Entry 6XR8 (electron microscopy, 2.90 A resolution); this record covers chains B and C of the 3 polymer chains in the assembly.

[Chain B (and C)]
Molecule: Spike glycoprotein
Source organism: Severe acute respiratory syndrome coronavirus 2
Notes: chain C of this document is another copy of the same molecule, construct and numbering; everything in this record applies to it too
UniProt: P0DTC2 (SPIKE_SARS2); residues 1-1273 here = UniProt positions 1-1273
Sequence (1310 residues; row label = number of the first residue in the row):
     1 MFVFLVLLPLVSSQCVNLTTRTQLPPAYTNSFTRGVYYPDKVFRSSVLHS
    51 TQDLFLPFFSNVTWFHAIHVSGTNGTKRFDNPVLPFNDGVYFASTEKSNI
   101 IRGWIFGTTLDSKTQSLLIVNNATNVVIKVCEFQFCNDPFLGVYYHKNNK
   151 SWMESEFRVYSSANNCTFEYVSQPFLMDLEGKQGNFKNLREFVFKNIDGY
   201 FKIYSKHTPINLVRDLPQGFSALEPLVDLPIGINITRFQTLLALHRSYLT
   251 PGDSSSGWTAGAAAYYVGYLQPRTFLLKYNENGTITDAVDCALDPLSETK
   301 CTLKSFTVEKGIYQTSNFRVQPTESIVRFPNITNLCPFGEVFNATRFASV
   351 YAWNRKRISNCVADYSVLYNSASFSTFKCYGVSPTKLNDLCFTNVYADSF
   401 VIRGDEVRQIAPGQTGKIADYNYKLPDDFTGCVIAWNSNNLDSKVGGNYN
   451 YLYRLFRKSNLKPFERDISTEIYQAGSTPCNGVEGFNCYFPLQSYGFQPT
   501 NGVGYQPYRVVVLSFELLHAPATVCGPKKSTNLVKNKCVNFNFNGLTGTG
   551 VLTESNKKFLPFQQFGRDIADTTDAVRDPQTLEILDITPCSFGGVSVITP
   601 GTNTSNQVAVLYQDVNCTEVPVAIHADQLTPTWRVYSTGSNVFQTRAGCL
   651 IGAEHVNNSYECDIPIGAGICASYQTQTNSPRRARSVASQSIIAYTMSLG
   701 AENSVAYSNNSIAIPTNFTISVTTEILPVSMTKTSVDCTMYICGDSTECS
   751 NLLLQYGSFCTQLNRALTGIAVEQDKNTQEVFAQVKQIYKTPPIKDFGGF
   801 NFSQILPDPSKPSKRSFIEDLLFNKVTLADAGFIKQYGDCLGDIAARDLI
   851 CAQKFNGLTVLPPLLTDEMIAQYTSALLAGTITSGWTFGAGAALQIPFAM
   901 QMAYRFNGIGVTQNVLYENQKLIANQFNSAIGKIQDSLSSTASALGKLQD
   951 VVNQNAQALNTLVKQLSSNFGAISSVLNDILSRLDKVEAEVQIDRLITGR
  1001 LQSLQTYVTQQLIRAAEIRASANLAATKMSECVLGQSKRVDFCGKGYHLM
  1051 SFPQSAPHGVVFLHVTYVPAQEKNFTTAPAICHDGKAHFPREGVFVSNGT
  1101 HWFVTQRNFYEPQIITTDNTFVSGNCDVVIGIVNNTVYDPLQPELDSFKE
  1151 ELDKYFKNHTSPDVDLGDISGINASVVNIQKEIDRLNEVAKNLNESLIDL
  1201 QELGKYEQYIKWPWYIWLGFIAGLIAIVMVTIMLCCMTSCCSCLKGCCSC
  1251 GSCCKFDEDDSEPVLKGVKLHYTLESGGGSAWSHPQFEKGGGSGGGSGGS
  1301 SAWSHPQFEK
Disordered / not traced: 1-13, 70-76, 245-253, 619-632, 677-688, 1163-1310
Sequence notes: expression tag (1274-1310)
Swiss-Prot annotation at these positions:
  - region: Asn280 to Cys301 (Putative superantigen), Arg403 to Asp405 (Integrin-binding motif), Asn448 to Phe456 (Immunodominant HLA epitope recognized by the CD8+), Pro681 to Ala684 (Putative superantigen), Ser816 to Tyr837 (Fusion peptide 1), Lys835 to Phe855 (Fusion peptide 2), Asp1163 to Glu1202 (Heptad repeat 2)
  - motif: Met1237 to Cys1241 (Binding to host endocytosis trafficking protein SNX27), Asp1257 to Glu1262 (Diacidic ER export motif (host COPII)), Ser1261 to Gly1267 (Binding to host plasma membrane localising/FERM domain proteins), Lys1269 to Thr1273 (KxHxx, ER retrieval signal (COPI))
  - site (Cleavage): Arg685, Ser686, Arg815, Ser816
  - lipidation (S-palmitoyl cysteine): Cys1235, Cys1236, Cys1240, Cys1241, Cys1243, Cys1247, Cys1248, Cys1250, Cys1253, Cys1254
  - glycosylation: Asn17 (N-linked (GlcNAc...) (complex) asparagine), Asn61 (N-linked (GlcNAc...) (hybrid) asparagine), Asn74 (N-linked (GlcNAc...) (complex) asparagine), Asn122 (N-linked (GlcNAc...) (hybrid) asparagine), Asn149 (N-linked (GlcNAc...) (complex) asparagine), Asn165 (N-linked (GlcNAc...) (complex) asparagine), Asn234 (N-linked (GlcNAc...) (high mannose) asparagine), Asn282 (N-linked (GlcNAc...) (complex) asparagine), Thr323 (O-linked (GalNAc) threonine), Ser325 (O-linked (HexNAc...) serine), Asn331 (N-linked (GlcNAc...) (complex) asparagine), Asn343 (N-linked (GlcNAc...) (complex) asparagine), Asn603 (N-linked (GlcNAc...) (hybrid) asparagine), Asn616 (N-linked (GlcNAc...) (complex) asparagine), Asn657 (N-linked (GlcNAc...) (complex) asparagine), Thr676 (O-linked (GlcNAc...) threonine), Thr678 (O-linked (GlcNAc...) threonine), Asn709 (N-linked (GlcNAc...) (high mannose) asparagine), Asn717 (N-linked (GlcNAc...) (hybrid) asparagine), Asn801 (N-linked (GlcNAc...) (hybrid) asparagine) and 6 more in UniProt
  - natural variant: Leu5 (L5F: In strain: Iota/B.1.526), Ser13 (S13I: In strain: Epsilon/B.1.427/B.1.429), Leu18 (L18F: In strain: Beta/B.1.351, Gamma/P.1 and 1 more), Thr19 (T19I: In strain: Omicron/BQ.1.1, Omicron/XBB.1.5 and 1 more; T19R: In strain: Delta/B.1.617.2, Omicron/BA.2 and 4 more), Thr20 (T20N: In strain: Gamma/P.1), Leu24 to Ala27 (sequence variant, change not given here; In strain: Omicron/BA.2, Omicron/BA.2.12.1 and 6 more), Pro26 (P26S: In strain: Gamma/P.1), Gln52 (Q52H: In strain: Omicron/EG.5.1), Ala67 (A67V: In strain: Eta/B.1.525, Omicron/BA.1), His69 to Val70 (deletion: In strain: Alpha/B.1.1.7, Eta/B.1.525 and 5 more), Gly75 (G75V: In strain: Lambda/C.37), Thr76 (T76I: In strain: Lambda/C.37), 83 further natural variant entries in UniProt
  - mutagenesis: His69 to Val70 (Increased incorporation of cleaved spike into virions), Asn121 (N121Q: Partial loss of biliverdin affinity), Arg190 (R190K: Partial loss of biliverdin affinity), Asn234 (N234Q: Increased resistance to neutralizing antibodies), Asn331 (N331Q: Reduced viral infectivity), Asn343 (N343Q: Reduced viral infectivity), Leu452 (L452R: Increased resistance to neutralizing antibodies. Decreases HLA binding to NF9 epitope. Increased binding affinity to human ACE2), Tyr453 (Y453F: Decreased HLA binding to NF9 epitope. Increased binding affinity to human ACE2), Ala475 (A475V: Increased resistance to neutralizing antibodies), Val483 (V483A: Increased resistance to neutralizing antibodies), Glu484 (E484D: Increased replication in human TMEM106B overexpressing cells), Phe490 (F490L: Increased resistance to neutralizing antibodies and human covalescent sera neutralization), 17 further mutagenesis entries in UniProt
Cystine bridges: Cys15-Cys136, Cys131-Cys166, Cys291-Cys301, Cys336-Cys361, Cys379-Cys432, Cys391-Cys525, Cys480-Cys488, Cys538-Cys590, Cys617-Cys649, Cys662-Cys671, Cys738-Cys760, Cys743-Cys749, Cys840-Cys851, Cys1032-Cys1043, Cys1082-Cys1126
Covalent attachments: N-acetylglucosamine (NAG) linked to Asn17, Asn61, Asn122, Asn149, Asn234, Asn331, Asn343, Asn603, Asn616, Asn657, Asn709, Asn717, Asn801, Asn1074, Asn1098, Asn1158
From the paper describing this entry:
  - post-translational modification sites: Asn17
  - self-association interface (contacts with another copy of this molecule); pairs are residue here / residue on that copy: Asp428-Lys986
  - mutagenesis - K986P: decreased stability (proposed by the authors, not directly observed)

[How chain B and chain C interact]
Contacting residue pairs (257):
  Gln52(B) - Asn751(C)  hydrogen bond
  Gln52(B) - Leu754(C)
  Lys304(B) - Thr761(C)  hydrogen bond
  Gln314(B) - Ser735(C)
  Ser316(B) - Asp737(C)
  Asn317(B) - Asp737(C)  hydrogen bond (backbone-side chain)
  Asn317(B) - Met740(C)
  Asn317(B) - Gly857(C)
  Arg355(B) - Tyr200(C)
  Arg355(B) - Pro230(C)
  Val382(B) - Arg983(C)
  Ser383(B) - Arg983(C)  hydrogen bond (backbone-backbone)
  Ser383(B) - Leu984(C)
  Ser383(B) - Asp985(C)  hydrogen bond (side chain-backbone)
  Ser383(B) - Glu988(C)  hydrogen bond
  Thr385(B) - Asp985(C)
  Lys386(B) - Leu981(C)  hydrogen bond (side chain-backbone)
  Lys386(B) - Ser982(C)
  Lys386(B) - Arg983(C)
  Lys386(B) - Leu984(C)
  Leu390(B) - Ser982(C)
  Tyr396(B) - Tyr200(C)
  Tyr396(B) - Pro230(C)  hydrophobic
  Arg403(B) - Ser373(C)
  Asp405(B) - Ser373(C)  hydrogen bond
  Asp405(B) - Phe374(C)
  Arg408(B) - Phe374(C)  hydrogen bond (side chain-backbone)
  Arg408(B) - Ser375(C)
  Arg408(B) - Phe377(C)
  Gly413(B) - Pro384(C)
  Gly413(B) - Thr385(C)
  Gln414(B) - Pro384(C)
  Gln414(B) - Thr385(C)
  Thr415(B) - Tyr365(C)  hydrogen bond
  Thr415(B) - Tyr369(C)  hydrogen bond
  Thr415(B) - Pro384(C)
  Gly416(B) - Tyr369(C)  hydrogen bond (backbone-side chain)
  Lys417(B) - Tyr369(C)  hydrogen bond (side chain-backbone)
  Asp420(B) - Tyr369(C)  hydrogen bond
  Tyr421(B) - Ser366(C)  hydrogen bond
  Tyr421(B) - Tyr369(C)  hydrophobic
  Lys424(B) - Thr385(C)
  Pro426(B) - Asp198(C)
  Leu455(B) - Asn370(C)
  Lys462(B) - Asn234(C)  hydrogen bond
  Pro463(B) - Asp198(C)
  Pro463(B) - Gly199(C)
  Phe464(B) - Asp198(C)
  Phe464(B) - Gly199(C)
  Phe464(B) - Tyr200(C)  hydrophobic
  Phe464(B) - Gly232(C)
  Glu465(B) - Gly232(C)
  Glu465(B) - Asn234(C)
  Arg466(B) - Ile231(C)  hydrogen bond (side chain-backbone)
  Arg466(B) - Gly232(C)  hydrogen bond (backbone-backbone)
  Ile468(B) - Gln115(C)
  Ile468(B) - Asn165(C)
  Ser469(B) - Lys113(C)
  Glu471(B) - Lys113(C)
  Val503(B) - Val503(C)  hydrophobic
  Ser514(B) - Tyr200(C)  hydrogen bond
  Leu517(B) - Arg983(C)
  Leu518(B) - Asp979(C)
  Leu518(B) - Ser982(C)
  Leu518(B) - Arg983(C)
  His519(B) - Arg983(C)
  Ala520(B) - Lys41(C)
  Gly545(B) - Ser982(C)
  Leu546(B) - Asp979(C)
  Thr547(B) - Asn978(C)
  Thr547(B) - Ser982(C)
  Thr549(B) - Asp745(C)
  Val551(B) - Tyr837(C)
  Glu554(B) - Asp843(C)
  Asn556(B) - Asp843(C)
  Lys557(B) - Phe43(C)
  Lys558(B) - Phe43(C)
  Lys558(B) - Asn282(C)  hydrogen bond
  Phe559(B) - Phe43(C)  hydrophobic
  Leu560(B) - Glu224(C)
  Phe562(B) - Lys41(C)
  Phe562(B) - Glu224(C)
  Phe562(B) - Pro225(C)  hydrophobic
  Gln563(B) - Lys41(C)
  Gln563(B) - Val42(C)
  Gln563(B) - Phe43(C)
  Phe565(B) - Val42(C)
  Phe565(B) - Phe43(C)  hydrogen bond (backbone-backbone)
  Gly566(B) - Phe43(C)
  Arg567(B) - Val42(C)
  Arg567(B) - Phe43(C)  hydrogen bond (backbone-backbone)
  Arg567(B) - Val976(C)
  Arg567(B) - Asp979(C)  salt bridge
  Ile569(B) - Val47(C)  hydrophobic
  Ile569(B) - Lys964(C)
  Ala570(B) - Asn856(C)
  Ala570(B) - Val963(C)
  Ala570(B) - Leu966(C)
  Ala570(B) - Ser967(C)
  Asp571(B) - Ser967(C)
  Asp571(B) - Ser975(C)  hydrogen bond
  Asp571(B) - Val976(C)
  Asp574(B) - Ala846(C)
  Asp586(B) - Gly842(C)
  Asp586(B) - Asp843(C)
  Thr588(B) - Tyr837(C)
  Thr588(B) - Leu841(C)
  Thr588(B) - Gly842(C)  hydrogen bond (side chain-backbone)
  Thr588(B) - Ala845(C)
  Thr588(B) - Phe855(C)
  Pro589(B) - Tyr837(C)  hydrogen bond (backbone-side chain)
  Pro589(B) - Phe855(C)  hydrophobic
  Cys590(B) - Tyr837(C)
  Ser591(B) - Met740(C)
  Phe592(B) - Lys835(C)
  Phe592(B) - Gln836(C)
  Phe592(B) - Tyr837(C)
  Phe592(B) - Cys840(C)  hydrophobic
  Phe592(B) - Lys854(C)
  Phe592(B) - Phe855(C)  hydrophobic
  Asp614(B) - Ile834(C)
  Asp614(B) - Lys835(C)
  Asp614(B) - Gln836(C)
  Asp614(B) - Lys854(C)  salt bridge
  Asn616(B) - Gln836(C)
  Arg634(B) - Tyr837(C)
  Arg646(B) - Gly832(C)
  Arg646(B) - Ile834(C)
  Arg646(B) - Thr866(C)
  Arg646(B) - Glu868(C)  salt bridge
  Ala647(B) - Ile834(C)
  Ala647(B) - Pro862(C)  hydrophobic
  Gly648(B) - Ile834(C)
  Pro665(B) - Leu864(C)  hydrophobic
  Gly667(B) - Pro863(C)
  Ala668(B) - Pro863(C)  hydrogen bond (backbone-backbone)
  Ala668(B) - Leu864(C)
  Ala668(B) - Thr866(C)
  Gly669(B) - Leu864(C)  hydrogen bond (backbone-backbone)
  Gly669(B) - Thr866(C)
  Gly669(B) - Met869(C)
  Cys671(B) - Leu864(C)  hydrophobic
  Thr696(B) - Met869(C)
  Met697(B) - Leu864(C)  hydrophobic
  Met697(B) - Leu865(C)  hydrophobic
  Met697(B) - Met869(C)
  Leu699(B) - Lys786(C)  hydrogen bond (backbone-side chain)
  Leu699(B) - Ile788(C)  hydrophobic
  Leu699(B) - Met869(C)
  Leu699(B) - Gln872(C)
  Leu699(B) - Tyr873(C)  hydrogen bond (backbone-side chain)
  Gly700(B) - Lys786(C)
  Ala701(B) - Lys786(C)
  Ala701(B) - Gln787(C)
  Ala701(B) - Ile788(C)  hydrogen bond (backbone-backbone)
  Glu702(B) - Ile788(C)
  Glu702(B) - Lys790(C)  salt bridge
  Asn703(B) - Gln787(C)  hydrogen bond
  Asn703(B) - Ile788(C)  hydrogen bond (backbone-backbone)
  Asn703(B) - Tyr789(C)
  Asn703(B) - Lys790(C)  hydrogen bond (backbone-backbone)
  Ser704(B) - Lys790(C)
  Val705(B) - Tyr789(C)  hydrophobic
  Val705(B) - Lys790(C)
  Val705(B) - Thr883(C)
  Val705(B) - Gln895(C)
  Ala706(B) - Gln895(C)
  Tyr707(B) - Asp796(C)  hydrogen bond (side chain-backbone)
  Tyr707(B) - Phe797(C)
  Tyr707(B) - Thr883(C)
  Tyr707(B) - Ile896(C)
  Tyr707(B) - Pro897(C)  hydrophobic
  Tyr707(B) - Phe898(C)  hydrogen bond (side chain-backbone)
  Ser708(B) - Pro897(C)
  Asn709(B) - Asp796(C)
  Asn709(B) - Pro897(C)
  Ser711(B) - Gln895(C)  hydrogen bond
  Ser711(B) - Ile896(C)
  Ser711(B) - Pro897(C)
  Ile712(B) - Gln895(C)
  Ile712(B) - Ile896(C)  hydrophobic
  Ile712(B) - Tyr904(C)
  Ala713(B) - Leu894(C)
  Ala713(B) - Gln895(C)  hydrogen bond (backbone-backbone)
  Pro715(B) - Leu894(C)
  Gln957(B) - Arg765(C)
  Thr961(B) - Arg765(C)  hydrogen bond
  Gln965(B) - Ser758(C)
  Gln965(B) - Gln762(C)  hydrogen bond
  Ser968(B) - Gln755(C)
  Ser968(B) - Tyr756(C)  hydrogen bond (side chain-backbone)
  Asn969(B) - Gln755(C)  hydrogen bond (backbone-backbone)
  Phe970(B) - Gln755(C)
  Phe970(B) - Phe759(C)  hydrophobic
  Gly971(B) - Asp994(C)
  Asp985(B) - Gly413(C)
  Lys986(B) - Asp427(C)
  Val987(B) - Asp427(C)
  Gln1002(B) - Gln1002(C)  hydrogen bond
  Ser1003(B) - Phe759(C)
  Thr1006(B) - Gln762(C)
  Thr1006(B) - Gln1005(C)
  Thr1009(B) - Thr1009(C)
  Gln1010(B) - Leu1012(C)
  Ile1013(B) - Leu1012(C)  hydrophobic
  Ile1013(B) - Ile1013(C)  hydrophobic
  Glu1017(B) - Arg1019(C)  salt bridge
  Arg1039(B) - Thr1027(C)
  Arg1039(B) - Glu1031(C)  salt bridge
  Arg1039(B) - Arg1039(C)
  Val1040(B) - Ser1030(C)
  Val1040(B) - Glu1031(C)
  Val1040(B) - Gly1035(C)
  Asp1041(B) - Gly889(C)
  Asp1041(B) - Ser1030(C)
  Asp1041(B) - Leu1034(C)
  Lys1045(B) - Gln784(C)  hydrogen bond (side chain-backbone)
  Gly1046(B) - Ala890(C)
  Tyr1047(B) - Trp886(C)
  Tyr1047(B) - Ala890(C)  hydrophobic
  Glu1072(B) - Ala892(C)
  Glu1072(B) - Leu894(C)
  Asn1074(B) - Gln895(C)  hydrogen bond
  Thr1077(B) - Pro897(C)
  Thr1077(B) - Met900(C)
  Ala1078(B) - Met900(C)
  Pro1079(B) - Met900(C)
  Pro1079(B) - Tyr917(C)  hydrophobic
  Phe1089(B) - Asn914(C)
  Phe1089(B) - Tyr917(C)  hydrophobic
  Pro1090(B) - Gln913(C)  hydrogen bond (backbone-side chain)
  Val1094(B) - Met900(C)  hydrophobic
  Val1094(B) - Tyr904(C)
  Arg1107(B) - Tyr904(C)
  Arg1107(B) - Asn907(C)  hydrogen bond
  Arg1107(B) - Gln913(C)
  Phe1121(B) - Thr912(C)
  Phe1121(B) - Asn914(C)
  Ser1123(B) - Asn914(C)  hydrogen bond
  Ser1123(B) - Glu918(C)  hydrogen bond
  Ser1123(B) - Glu1111(C)
  Val1128(B) - Tyr917(C)
  Val1128(B) - Glu918(C)
  Val1129(B) - Tyr917(C)  hydrophobic
  Ile1130(B) - Gln920(C)
  Ile1130(B) - Lys921(C)
  Leu1141(B) - Glu1144(C)
  Leu1145(B) - Glu1144(C)
  Leu1145(B) - Phe1148(C)
  Phe1148(B) - Phe1148(C)  hydrophobic
  Lys1149(B) - Glu1151(C)
  Leu1152(B) - Leu1152(C)  hydrophobic
  Phe1156(B) - Tyr1155(C)  hydrophobic
  Phe1156(B) - Phe1156(C)  hydrophobic
  Phe1156(B) - His1159(C)
  His1159(B) - His1159(C)
  Thr1160(B) - His1159(C)
Also at the interface, not in a pair above, chain B (158 interface residues in all): Thr302, Gly381, Asp428, Gly548, Ser555, Gln564, Asp568, Thr573, Gln613, Val615, Thr645, Cys662, Ile670, Asn710, Arg995, Phe1042, Val1068, Pro1069, Val1122, Gly1124
Also at the interface, not in a pair above, chain C (150 interface residues in all): Tyr38, Asp40, Ser45, Ser46, Glu132, Thr167, Asp228, Asp428, Asn437, Ala766, Thr791, Pro792, Gly798, Phe833, Thr859, Leu861, Ile882, Ala893, Gln1113, Leu1145

[In short]
The interface between chain B and chain C involves 158 residues on one side and 150 on the other; the contacts
include 48 hydrogen bonds and 6 salt bridges. Among the polar pairs are Arg567(B)-Asp979(C),
Asp614(B)-Lys854(C) and Arg646(B)-Glu868(C). The paper reports that K986P of chain B reduces stability; a
modification site at Asn17(B).
Chain B and chain C are both Spike glycoprotein (Severe acute respiratory syndrome coronavirus 2); the
structure, Distinct conformational states of SARS-CoV-2 spike protein, was determined by electron microscopy
(same publication as 6XRA).
